2XJ9 - chains A and B; structure by X-ray diffraction, 2.80 A resolution.

== Chain A (and B) ==
Molecule: MIPZ
Source organism: Caulobacter crescentus
Notes: chain B of this document is another copy of the same molecule, construct and numbering; everything in this record applies to it too
UniProt: B8GY04 (B8GY04_CAUCN); residues 1-278 here = UniProt positions 1-278
Sequence (286 residues; row label = number of the first residue in the row):
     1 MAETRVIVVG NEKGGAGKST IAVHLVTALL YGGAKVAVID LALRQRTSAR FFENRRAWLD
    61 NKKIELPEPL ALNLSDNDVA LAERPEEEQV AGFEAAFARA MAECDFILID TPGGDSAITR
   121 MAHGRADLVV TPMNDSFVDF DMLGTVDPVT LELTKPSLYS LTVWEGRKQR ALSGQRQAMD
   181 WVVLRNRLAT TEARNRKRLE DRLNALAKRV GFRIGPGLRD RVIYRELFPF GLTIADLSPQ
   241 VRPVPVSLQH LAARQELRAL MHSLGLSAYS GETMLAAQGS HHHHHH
Unresolved in the structure: 1-2, 149-150, 192, 271-286 (chain B: 1-2, 176-177, 241-242, 272-286)
Differences from the reference sequence: expression tag (279-286); engineered mutation Ala42 (Asp in B8GY04)
Bound ions: Mg2+: Ser19, Thr47 (together with ATP-gamma-S)
Small-molecule neighbours:
  - ATP-gamma-S (AGS; phosphothiophosphoric acid-adenylate ester), molecule 1: Lys13, Gly14, Gly15, Ala16, Gly17, Lys18, Ser19, Thr20, Gln45, Gly113, Asn186, Arg187, Leu218, Arg219, Asp220, Arg221, Tyr224, Arg225
  - ATP-gamma-S (AGS), molecule 2: Lys13, Gly14, Asn134, Ser136, Val138, Asp139
What the authors report for this chain:
  - binding site for ATP-gamma-S: Lys13, Gly14, Lys18
  - mutagenesis - K13A: abolished binding to another copy of this molecule
  - mutagenesis - G14V, K18Q: abolished binding to MIPZ (chain A)
  - mutagenesis - K13A: unchanged binding to nucleotide
  - mutagenesis - K18Q: decreased binding to nucleotide
  - mutagenesis - G14V: increased binding to nucleotides
  - mutagenesis - K13A, G14V, K18Q: unchanged localization to ParB

== How chain A and chain B interact ==
Contacting residue pairs (56):
  Glu12(A) with Arg44(B), salt bridge; Gln45(B)
  Lys13(A) with Gln45(B)
  Gly14(A) with Gly14(B); Gly15(B); Gln45(B)
  Gly15(A) with Gly14(B); Gly15(B)
  Arg44(A) with Glu12(B), salt bridge; Asp115(B); Leu158(B)
  Gln45(A) with Glu12(B); Lys13(B); Gly14(B); Gly113(B); Met142(B)
  Thr47(A) with Val138(B)
  Arg50(A) with Asp141(B), salt bridge
  Asn54(A) with Pro148(B)
  Ala57(A) with Val149(B)
  Trp58(A) with Pro148(B)
  Asn61(A) with Val149(B)
  Arg120(A) with Arg44(B)
  Asn134(A) with Arg187(B), hydrogen bond
  Asp135(A) with Arg225(B), hydrogen bond (backbone-side chain)
  Ser136(A) with Arg225(B)
  Phe137(A) with Phe228(B); Pro229(B), hydrophobic
  Val138(A) with Thr47(B); Phe228(B), hydrophobic
  Asp141(A) with Arg50(B), salt bridge
  Met142(A) with Gln45(B)
  Pro148(A) with Ala57(B), hydrophobic; Pro229(B)
  Leu158(A) with Arg44(B)
  Arg187(A) with Asn134(B), hydrogen bond; Arg187(B)
  Asn195(A) with Val222(B); Arg225(B); Glu226(B)
  Arg198(A) with Glu226(B), salt bridge
  Val222(A) with Glu192(B); Asn195(B)
  Arg225(A) with Asp135(B), hydrogen bond (side chain-backbone); Ser136(B); Glu192(B), salt bridge
  Glu226(A) with Asn195(B); Arg198(B), salt bridge
  Phe228(A) with Val138(B), hydrophobic
  Pro229(A) with Phe137(B), hydrophobic; Pro148(B); Leu151(B), hydrophobic
  Phe230(A) with Pro148(B)
  Pro243(A) with Arg198(B)
  Val244(A) with Arg198(B)
  Pro245(A) with Arg194(B)
Other interface residues (no listed pair), chain A (41 interface residues in all): Val79, Gly113, Asp115, Thr145, Ala189, Arg194, Asp220
Other interface residues (no listed pair), chain B (40 interface residues in all): Asn54, Val79, Glu83, Arg120, Thr145, Thr162, Ala189, Asp220

== Overview ==
Chain A and chain B form an interface of 41 and 40 residues respectively; the contacts include 4 hydrogen
bonds and 7 salt bridges. Polar pairs include Glu12(A)-Arg44(B), Arg50(A)-Asp141(B) and Arg198(A)-Glu226(B).
From the paper: a binding site for ATP-gamma-S at Lys13(A), Gly14(A) and Lys18(A); G14V and K18Q of chain A
abolish binding to MIPZ (chain A).
Chain A and chain B are both MIPZ (Caulobacter crescentus); the structure, Dimer Structure of the bacterial
cell division regulator MipZ, was determined by X-ray diffraction (same publication as 2XIT and 2XJ4).
